9AU9 - chains A and C of the 3 polymer chains in the assembly; structure by electron microscopy, 3.32 A resolution.

Chain A:
Molecule: DNA polymerase theta
Source organism: Homo sapiens
Notes: EC 2.7.7.7
UniProtKB: O75417 (DPOLQ_HUMAN); residue numbers follow UniProt; this construct covers 1792-2590
Chain sequence (799 residues; numbered 1792 to 2590; the number before each row is that of its first residue):
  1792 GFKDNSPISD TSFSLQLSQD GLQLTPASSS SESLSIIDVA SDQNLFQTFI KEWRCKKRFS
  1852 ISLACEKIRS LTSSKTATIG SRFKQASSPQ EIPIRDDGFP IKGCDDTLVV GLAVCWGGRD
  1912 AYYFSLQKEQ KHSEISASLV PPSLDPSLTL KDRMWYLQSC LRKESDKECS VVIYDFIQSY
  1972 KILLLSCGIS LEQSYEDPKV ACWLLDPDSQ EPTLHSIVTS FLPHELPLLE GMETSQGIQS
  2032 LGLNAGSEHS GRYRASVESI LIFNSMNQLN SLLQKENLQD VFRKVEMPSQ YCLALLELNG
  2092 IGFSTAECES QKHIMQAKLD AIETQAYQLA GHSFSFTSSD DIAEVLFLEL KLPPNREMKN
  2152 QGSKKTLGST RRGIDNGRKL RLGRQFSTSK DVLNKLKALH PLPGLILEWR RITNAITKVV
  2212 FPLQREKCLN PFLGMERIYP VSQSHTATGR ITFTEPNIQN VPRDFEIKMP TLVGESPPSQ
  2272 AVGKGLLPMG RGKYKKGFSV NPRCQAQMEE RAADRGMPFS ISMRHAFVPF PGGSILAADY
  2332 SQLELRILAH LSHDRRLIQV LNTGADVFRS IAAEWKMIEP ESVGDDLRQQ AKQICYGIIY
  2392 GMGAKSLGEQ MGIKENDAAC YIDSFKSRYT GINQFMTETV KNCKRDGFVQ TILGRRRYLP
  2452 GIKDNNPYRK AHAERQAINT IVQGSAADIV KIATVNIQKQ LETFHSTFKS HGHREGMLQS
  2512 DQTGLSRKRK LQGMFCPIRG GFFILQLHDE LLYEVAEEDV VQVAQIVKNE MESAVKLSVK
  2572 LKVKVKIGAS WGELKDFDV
Not modelled in the structure: 1792-1823, 1862-1884, 1921-1936, 2149-2173, 2262-2307, 2509-2526
Ligand contacts: 2'-deoxyguanosine-5'-triphosphate (DGT): Arg2241, Asp2330, Tyr2331, Ser2332, Gln2333, Glu2335, Arg2379, Gln2380, Lys2383, Gln2384, Tyr2387, Tyr2391, Asp2540, Glu2541
Swiss-Prot annotation at these positions:
  - region: Lys2142 to Phe2177 (Loop 1)
  - binding site (Mg(2+)): Asp2330, Tyr2331, Asp2540
  - mutagenesis: Ser1977 (S1977P: Decreased protein stability), Lys2181 (K2181A: Impaired ability to bypasse abasic sites), Arg2202 (R2202A: Impaired ability to bypasse abasic sites. In Pol-theta(RR) mutant; abolished polymerase activity; when associated with V-2254), Arg2254 (R2254A/V: Impaired ability to bypasse abasic sites; R2254V: In Pol-theta(RR) mutant; abolished polymerase activity; when associated with A-2202), Asp2540 to Glu2541 (Abolishes DNA polymerase activity)
What the authors report for this chain:
  - binding site for the 29-nt DNA strand: Gln2234, Ala2238, Asn2248, Gln2384, Arg2448, His2463, Arg2466
  - binding site for 2'-deoxyguanosine-5'-triphosphate: Gln2380
  - binding site for the 20-nt DNA strand (chain C): Lys2181, Arg2202, Arg2254, Arg2315

Chain C:
Molecule: 20-nt DNA strand
Sequence (20 nucleotides; row label = number of the first residue in the row):
     1 TGCTGTGAGG CATCCGTAGC
Not modelled in the structure: 1-5
Modified positions: DOC (2',3'-dideoxycytidine-5'-monophosphate) at position 20

Chain A / chain C interface:
Residue-residue contacts (17; chain A residue first):
  Ser2180(A) - DG16(C)  phosphate contact
  Lys2181(A) - DT17(C)  hydrogen bond to the phosphate
  Lys2181(A) - DA18(C)  phosphate contact
  Arg2201(A) - DT17(C)  salt bridge to the phosphate
  Arg2202(A) - DA18(C)  salt bridge to the phosphate
  Asn2205(A) - DT17(C)  sugar contact
  Arg2241(A) - DOC_20(C)  hydrogen bond to the base
  Gln2250(A) - DG19(C)  sugar contact
  Asn2251(A) - DA18(C)  hydrogen bond to the base
  Asn2251(A) - DG19(C)  sugar contact
  Val2252(A) - DG19(C)  sugar contact
  Arg2254(A) - DG19(C)  salt bridge to the phosphate
  Arg2254(A) - DOC_20(C)  salt bridge to the phosphate
  Arg2315(A) - DG19(C)  hydrogen bond to the phosphate
  Arg2315(A) - DOC_20(C)  salt bridge to the phosphate
  Leu2538(A) - DOC_20(C)  sugar contact
  His2539(A) - DOC_20(C)  sugar contact
Other interface residues (no listed pair), chain A (16 interface residues in all): Lys2209, Pro2253, Gln2380

Summary:
16 residues of chain A face 5 of chain C across their interface; the contacts include 4 hydrogen bonds and 5
salt bridges. Polar pairs include Arg2241(A)-DOC_20(C), Asn2251(A)-DA18(C) and Lys2181(A)-DT17(C). The paper
reports a binding site for the 29-nt DNA strand at Gln2234(A), Ala2238(A) and Asn2248(A) among others; a
binding site for the 20-nt DNA strand (chain C) at Lys2181(A), Arg2202(A) and Arg2254(A) among others.
Chain A is DNA polymerase theta (Homo sapiens) and chain C is a 20-nt DNA strand; the structure, Ternary
complex of human DNA polymerase theta polymerase domain with a mismatched T:G base pair, was determined by
electron microscopy together with 9AU5 and 9AU8 from the same study.
